PDB entry 6VYK | electron microscopy, 3.20 A resolution | chains A and B of the 7 polymer chains in the assembly

Chain A (and B):
Molecule: Mechanosensitive channel MscS
Organism: Escherichia coli
Notes: chain B of this document is another copy of the same molecule, construct and numbering; everything in this record applies to it too
Reference sequence: C3SVH2 (C3SVH2_ECOLX); numbering as in UniProt (aligned over 1-286)
Sequence (286 residues; numbered 1 to 286; the number before each row is that of its first residue):
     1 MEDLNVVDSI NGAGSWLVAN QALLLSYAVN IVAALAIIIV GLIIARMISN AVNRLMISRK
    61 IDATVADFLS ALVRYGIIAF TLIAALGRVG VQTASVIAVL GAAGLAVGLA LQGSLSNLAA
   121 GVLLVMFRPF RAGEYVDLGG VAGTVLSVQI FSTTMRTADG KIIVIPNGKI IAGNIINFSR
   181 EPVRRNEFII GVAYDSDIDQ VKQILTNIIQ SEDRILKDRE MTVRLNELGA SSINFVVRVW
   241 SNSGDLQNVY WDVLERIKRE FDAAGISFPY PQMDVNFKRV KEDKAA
Not modelled in the structure: 1-13, 281-286
From the paper describing this entry:
  - conformationally variable residues (order/disorder transition): Ser15 to Tyr27
  - binding site for 1,2-dioleoyl-sn-glycero-3-phosphocholine: Tyr27, Asn30, Arg88

How chain A and chain B interact:
Contacting residue pairs (103; chain A residue first):
  Ile37(A) with Val91(B), hydrophobic
  Phe80(A) with Ser95(B); Val96(B), hydrophobic; Val99(B), hydrophobic
  Ile83(A) with Ser95(B)
  Ala84(A) with Val91(B), hydrophobic; Gln92(B)
  Gly87(A) with Gln92(B)
  Arg88(A) with Gly90(B), hydrogen bond (side chain-backbone)
  Thr93(A) with Gln92(B), hydrogen bond
  Ile97(A) with Gln92(B); Ala94(B), hydrophobic; Ser95(B)
  Gly101(A) with Ala98(B); Ala102(B)
  Gly104(A) with Ala102(B)
  Leu105(A) with Ala102(B)
  Gly108(A) with Ala106(B)
  Leu109(A) with Leu105(B), hydrophobic; Leu109(B), hydrophobic
  Gln112(A) with Leu109(B), hydrogen bond (side chain-backbone); Ala110(B); Gln112(B)
  Leu115(A) with Ala110(B), hydrophobic
  Ser116(A) with Ala110(B), hydrogen bond (side chain-backbone)
  Ala119(A) with Leu111(B), hydrophobic
  Leu123(A) with Ser114(B); Phe151(B), hydrophobic
  Val125(A) with Val65(B), hydrophobic
  Met126(A) with Ile61(B), hydrophobic
  Phe127(A) with Phe151(B), hydrophobic
  Arg128(A) with Asp62(B), salt bridge
  Ile171(A) with Asn117(B); Pro166(B)
  Gly173(A) with Pro166(B)
  Asn174(A) with Val164(B); Ile165(B); Lys169(B)
  Ile175(A) with Ile162(B); Ile163(B); Val164(B), hydrogen bond (backbone-backbone)
  Ile176(A) with Ile162(B); Ile163(B), hydrophobic
  Asn177(A) with Lys161(B); Ile162(B), hydrogen bond (backbone-backbone)
  Phe178(A) with Lys161(B)
  Glu181(A) with Arg156(B); Gly160(B); Ile162(B)
  Val183(A) with Gly160(B)
  Arg184(A) with Asp159(B), salt bridge; Gly160(B); Lys161(B)
  Arg185(A) with Ala158(B), hydrogen bond (side chain-backbone); Asp159(B), hydrogen bond (backbone-backbone)
  Tyr194(A) with Lys258(B), hydrogen bond (backbone-side chain); Phe268(B), hydrophobic
  Ile198(A) with Glu255(B)
  Asp199(A) with Glu255(B); Arg259(B), salt bridge
  Thr222(A) with Trp251(B)
  Arg224(A) with Trp251(B); Asp252(B), salt bridge
  Leu225(A) with Trp251(B); Leu254(B), hydrophobic
  Asn226(A) with Gln247(B); Tyr250(B); Trp251(B), hydrogen bond; Leu254(B)
  Glu227(A) with Leu254(B)
  Leu228(A) with Leu254(B), hydrophobic; Phe268(B), hydrophobic
  Ala230(A) with Pro269(B)
  Ser231(A) with Tyr270(B)
  Ile233(A) with Lys258(B)
  Val236(A) with Trp251(B), hydrophobic
  Arg238(A) with Trp251(B)
  Trp240(A) with Ala158(B); Gly160(B)
  Gln272(A) with Tyr270(B); Pro271(B)
  Met273(A) with Pro271(B); Met273(B), hydrophobic
  Asp274(A) with Tyr270(B); Pro271(B), hydrogen bond (backbone-backbone); Gln272(B), hydrogen bond; Met273(B), hydrogen bond (backbone-backbone)
  Val275(A) with Met273(B); Val275(B), hydrophobic
  Asn276(A) with Gln272(B); Met273(B), hydrogen bond (backbone-backbone); Asp274(B); Val275(B), hydrogen bond (backbone-backbone)
  Phe277(A) with Val275(B); Phe277(B), hydrophobic
  Lys278(A) with Asp274(B), salt bridge; Val275(B), hydrogen bond (backbone-backbone); Asn276(B); Phe277(B), hydrogen bond (backbone-backbone)
  Arg279(A) with Phe277(B)
  Val280(A) with Asn276(B); Phe277(B), hydrogen bond (backbone-backbone); Lys278(B)
Also at the interface, not in a pair above, chain A (68 interface residues in all): Ala22, Leu25, Ser26, Val29, Val91, Leu100, Val122, Ile150, Ala172, Arg180, Lys202
Also at the interface, not in a pair above, chain B (61 interface residues in all): Leu17, Asn20, Gln21, Tyr27, Leu69, Val107, Val141, Thr154, Asn248, Arg279

Overview:
68 residues of chain A and 61 residues of chain B are in contact, with 18 hydrogen bonds and 5 salt bridges.
Polar contacts include Arg128(A)-Asp62(B), Arg184(A)-Asp159(B) and Asp199(A)-Arg259(B). The paper reports a
binding site for 1,2-dioleoyl-sn-glycero-3-phosphocholine at Tyr27(A), Asn30(A) and Arg88(A); conformational
variability at Ser15(A).
Both chains are Mechanosensitive channel MscS (Escherichia coli). Entry 6VYK (Cryo-EM structure of
mechanosensitive channel MscS in PC-18:1 nanodiscs) was determined by electron microscopy together with 6VYL
and 6VYM from the same study.
